Entry 6TYF (X-ray diffraction, 3.80 A resolution); this record covers chains H and F of the 9 polymer chains in the assembly.

Chain H:
Molecule: 27-nt DNA strand
Sequence (27 nucleotides; row label = number of the first residue in the row):
     2 CGTGTCAGTAGCTGTCACGGATGCAGG
Unresolved in the structure: 2, 26-28

Chain F:
Molecule: RNA polymerase sigma factor
From: Mycobacterium tuberculosis
UniProt: A0A045IR27 (A0A045IR27_MYCTX); residues 1-177 here = UniProt positions 1-177
Amino-acid sequence (177 residues; row label = number of the first residue in the row):
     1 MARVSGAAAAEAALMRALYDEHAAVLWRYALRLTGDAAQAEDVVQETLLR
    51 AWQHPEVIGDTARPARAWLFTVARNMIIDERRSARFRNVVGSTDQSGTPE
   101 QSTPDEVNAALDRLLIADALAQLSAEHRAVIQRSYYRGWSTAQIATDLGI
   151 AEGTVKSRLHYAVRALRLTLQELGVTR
Unresolved in the structure: 1-3
What the authors report for this chain:
  - conformationally variable residues (order/disorder transition): Ser96 to Gly97

Chain H / chain F interface:
Contacting residue pairs (27):
  DG3(H) - Asn75(F)  base contact
  DT4(H) - Arg50(F)  hydrogen bond to the base
  DT4(H) - His54(F)  base contact
  DT4(H) - Trp68(F)  sugar contact
  DT4(H) - Thr71(F)  base contact
  DT4(H) - Val72(F)  base contact
  DT4(H) - Asn75(F)  hydrogen bond to the base
  DG5(H) - Glu56(F)  base contact
  DG5(H) - Asp60(F)  hydrogen bond to the base
  DG5(H) - Arg63(F)  hydrogen bond to the base
  DG5(H) - Pro64(F)  base contact
  DG5(H) - Ala67(F)  phosphate contact
  DG5(H) - Trp68(F)  base contact
  DT6(H) - Pro64(F)  phosphate contact
  DT6(H) - Ala67(F)  sugar contact
  DC7(H) - Pro64(F)  phosphate contact
  DA8(H) - Arg66(F)  salt bridge to the phosphate
  DA8(H) - Ala67(F)  hydrogen bond to the base
  DA8(H) - Phe70(F)  base contact
  DA8(H) - Thr71(F)  hydrogen bond to the base
  DG9(H) - Val25(F)  base contact
  DG9(H) - Arg28(F)  base contact
  DG9(H) - Arg32(F)  hydrogen bond to the phosphate
  DT10(H) - Arg28(F)  salt bridge to the phosphate
  DT10(H) - Leu31(F)  base contact
  DT10(H) - Arg32(F)  hydrogen bond to the phosphate
  DA11(H) - Arg32(F)  salt bridge to the phosphate
Other interface residues (no listed pair), chain F (19 interface residues in all): Val57, Ala65

Overview:
9 residues of chain H face 19 of chain F across their interface; the contacts include 8 hydrogen bonds and 3
salt bridges. Polar contacts include DT4(H)-Arg50(F), DT4(H)-Asn75(F) and DG5(H)-Asp60(F). From the paper:
conformational variability at Ser96(F).
Here chain H is a 27-nt DNA strand and chain F is RNA polymerase sigma factor (Mycobacterium tuberculosis).
Entry 6TYF (Crystal structure of MTB sigma L transcription initiation complex with 6 nt long RNA primer) was
determined by X-ray diffraction (same publication as 6KQD, 6KQE, 6KQF, 6KQG, 6KQH, 6KQL and 6 further
entries).
